6F0L - chains 3 and X of the 14 polymer chains in the assembly; structure by electron microscopy, 4.77 A resolution (low resolution: residue-level contacts below are approximate; hydrogen-bond / salt-bridge calls are withheld).

[Chain 3]
Name: DNA replication licensing factor MCM3
Organism: Saccharomyces cerevisiae (strain ATCC 204508 / S288c)
Notes: EC 3.6.4.12
UniProtKB: P24279 (MCM3_YEAST); residues 1-971 here = UniProt positions 1-971
Amino-acid sequence (971 residues; row label = number of the first residue in the row):
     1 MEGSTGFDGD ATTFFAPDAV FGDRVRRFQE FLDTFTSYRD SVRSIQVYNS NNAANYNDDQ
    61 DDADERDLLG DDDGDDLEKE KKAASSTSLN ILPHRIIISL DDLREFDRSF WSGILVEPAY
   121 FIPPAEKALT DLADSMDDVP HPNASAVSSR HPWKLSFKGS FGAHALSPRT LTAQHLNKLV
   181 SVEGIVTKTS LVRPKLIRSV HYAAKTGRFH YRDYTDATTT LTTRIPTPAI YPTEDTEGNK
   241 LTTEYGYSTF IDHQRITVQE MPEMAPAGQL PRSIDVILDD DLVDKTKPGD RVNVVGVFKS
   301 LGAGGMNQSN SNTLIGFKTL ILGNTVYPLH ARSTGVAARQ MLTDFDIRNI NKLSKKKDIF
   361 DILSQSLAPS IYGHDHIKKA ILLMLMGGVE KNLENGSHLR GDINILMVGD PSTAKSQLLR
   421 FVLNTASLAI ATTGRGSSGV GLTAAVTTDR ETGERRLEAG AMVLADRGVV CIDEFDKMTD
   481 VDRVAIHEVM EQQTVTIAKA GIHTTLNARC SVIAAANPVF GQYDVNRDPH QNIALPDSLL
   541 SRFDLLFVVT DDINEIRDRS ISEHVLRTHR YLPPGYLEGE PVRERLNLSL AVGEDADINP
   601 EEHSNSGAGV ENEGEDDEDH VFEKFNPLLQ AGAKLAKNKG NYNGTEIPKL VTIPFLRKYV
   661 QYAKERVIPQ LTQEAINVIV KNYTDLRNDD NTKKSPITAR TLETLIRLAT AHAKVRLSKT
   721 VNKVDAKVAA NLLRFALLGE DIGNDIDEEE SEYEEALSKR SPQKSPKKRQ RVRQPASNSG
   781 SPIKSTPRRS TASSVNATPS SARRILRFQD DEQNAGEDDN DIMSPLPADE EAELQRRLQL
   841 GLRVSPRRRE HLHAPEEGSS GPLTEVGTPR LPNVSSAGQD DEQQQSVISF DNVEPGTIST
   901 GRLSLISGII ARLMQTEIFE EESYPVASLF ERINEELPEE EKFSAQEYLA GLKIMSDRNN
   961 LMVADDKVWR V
Not modelled in the structure: 1-15, 62-90, 138-150, 309-313, 571-650, 739-971
Ligand contacts: ADP (adenosine-5'-diphosphate): Ser370, Ile371, Tyr372, His374, Asp410, Pro411, Ser412, Thr413, Ala414, Lys415, Ser416, Gln417, Ile561, His564

[Chain X]
Molecule: 62-nt DNA strand
Sequence (62 nucleotides; each row starts with the number of its first residue):
    12 CATGCATGCA TGCATGCATG CATGCATGCA TGCATGCATG CATGCATGCA TGCATGCATG
    72 CA

[Interface between chain 3 and chain X]
Residue-residue contacts - 7 pairs, chain 3 then chain X:
  Gln308(3) with DT46(X); DG47(X)
  Thr448(3) with DT54(X); DG55(X)
  Asp449(3) with DG55(X)
  Arg450(3) with DG55(X)
  Asp480(3) with DA65(X)
Also at the interface, not in a pair above, chain 3 (6 interface residues in all): Gly453
Also at the interface, not in a pair above, chain X (7 interface residues in all): DC56, DC64

[Overview]
The interface between chain 3 and chain X involves 6 residues on one side and 7 on the other. Ligands of chain
3: ADP.
Chain 3 is DNA replication licensing factor MCM3 (Saccharomyces cerevisiae (strain ATCC 204508 / S288c)) and
chain X is a 62-nt DNA strand; the structure, S. cerevisiae MCM double hexamer bound to duplex DNA, was
determined by electron microscopy.
